Entry 9I4X (electron microscopy, 2.79 A resolution); this record covers chains D and H of the 24 polymer chains in the assembly.

== Chain D ==
Name: Putative peptidase M16 family potein
From: Toxoplasma gondii GT1
Notes: EC 3.4.24.64
UniProt: S7W617 (S7W617_TOXGG); numbering as in UniProt (aligned over 1-509)
Sequence (509 residues; numbered 1 to 509; the number before each row is that of its first residue):
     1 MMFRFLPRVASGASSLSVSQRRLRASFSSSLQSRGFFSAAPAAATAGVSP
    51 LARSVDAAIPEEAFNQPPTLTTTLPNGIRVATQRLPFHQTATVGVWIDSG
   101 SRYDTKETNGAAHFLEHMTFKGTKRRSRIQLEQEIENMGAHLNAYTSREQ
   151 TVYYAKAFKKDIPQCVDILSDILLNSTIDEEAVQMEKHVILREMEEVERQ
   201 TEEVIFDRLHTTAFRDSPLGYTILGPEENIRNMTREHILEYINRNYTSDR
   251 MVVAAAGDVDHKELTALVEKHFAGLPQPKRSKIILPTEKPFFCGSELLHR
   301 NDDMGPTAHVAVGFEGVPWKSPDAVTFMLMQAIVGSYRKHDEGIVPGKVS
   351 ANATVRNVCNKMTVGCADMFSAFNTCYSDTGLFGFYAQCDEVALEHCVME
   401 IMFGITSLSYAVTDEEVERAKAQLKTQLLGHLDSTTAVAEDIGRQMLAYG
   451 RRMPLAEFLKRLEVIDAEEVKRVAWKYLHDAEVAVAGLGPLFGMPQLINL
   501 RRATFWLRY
Not modelled in the structure: 1-47, 280-285
Cystine bridges: Cys389-Cys397
Metal / ion sites: Zn2+: His117, Glu193
Small-molecule neighbours: 1,2-diacyl-sn-glycero-3-phosphocholine (PC1): Asp480, Arg502, Phe505, Leu507

== Chain H ==
Name: QCR8, tggt1_227910
From: Toxoplasma gondii GT1
UniProt: A0A125YW19 (A0A125YW19_TOXGG); residue numbers follow UniProt; this construct covers 1-122
Sequence (122 residues; numbered 1 to 122; the number before each row is that of its first residue):
     1 MAASRLCQYLAGRGQTGLLSLSAPRLGAPKFERKMLGSYPVSPEFEMVWR
    51 DRLTAHGGYIQQTISPYQLKFIYPFWHTFFARCWCKCSAYAWPWVWPGLI
   101 TFGLVKKMNHDVEEDIRDHYWY
Not modelled in the structure: 1-26

== How chain D and chain H interact ==
Contacting residue pairs (59):
  Arg215(D) - Gln62(H)  hydrogen bond
  Arg215(D) - Ile64(H)
  Phe292(D) - Gln68(H)
  Cys293(D) - Gln68(H)
  Gly294(D) - Ile64(H)
  Gly294(D) - Ser65(H)  hydrogen bond (backbone-backbone)
  Gly294(D) - Gln68(H)  hydrogen bond (backbone-side chain)
  Ser295(D) - Thr63(H)
  Ser295(D) - Ile64(H)
  Glu296(D) - Gln61(H)
  Glu296(D) - Gln62(H)
  Glu296(D) - Thr63(H)  hydrogen bond
  Leu297(D) - Gln61(H)
  Leu297(D) - Gln62(H)
  Leu298(D) - Tyr59(H)
  Leu298(D) - Ile60(H)
  Leu298(D) - Gln61(H)  hydrogen bond (backbone-backbone)
  His299(D) - Tyr59(H)
  His299(D) - Ile60(H)
  Arg300(D) - Leu53(H)  hydrogen bond (side chain-backbone)
  Arg300(D) - Ala55(H)
  Arg300(D) - Gly58(H)
  Arg300(D) - Tyr59(H)  hydrogen bond (backbone-backbone)
  Asp302(D) - Leu36(H)
  Asp302(D) - Thr54(H)
  Asp302(D) - Ala55(H)  hydrogen bond (side chain-backbone)
  Pro306(D) - Leu36(H)
  Lys361(D) - Tyr39(H)
  Met362(D) - Tyr39(H)
  Met362(D) - Pro40(H)
  Met362(D) - Ser42(H)  hydrogen bond
  Val364(D) - Tyr39(H)  hydrophobic
  Val364(D) - Pro40(H)  hydrophobic
  Gly365(D) - Tyr39(H)
  Cys366(D) - Tyr39(H)  hydrophobic
  Asp390(D) - Gly37(H)
  Asp390(D) - Ser38(H)  hydrogen bond (side chain-backbone)
  Asp390(D) - Tyr39(H)
  Glu391(D) - Met35(H)
  Glu391(D) - Leu36(H)  hydrogen bond (side chain-backbone)
  Glu391(D) - Gly37(H)  hydrogen bond (side chain-backbone)
  Glu391(D) - Trp49(H)
  Glu391(D) - Arg52(H)  salt bridge
  Val392(D) - Tyr39(H)
  Val392(D) - Trp49(H)  hydrophobic
  Ala393(D) - Tyr39(H)  hydrophobic
  Glu395(D) - Phe45(H)
  His396(D) - Tyr39(H)
  His396(D) - Ser42(H)  hydrogen bond
  His396(D) - Glu44(H)  salt bridge
  His396(D) - Phe45(H)
  Glu482(D) - Ser65(H)  hydrogen bond
  Glu482(D) - Tyr67(H)
  Phe492(D) - Val48(H)
  Phe492(D) - Trp49(H)  hydrophobic
  Phe492(D) - Arg52(H)
  Leu497(D) - Thr63(H)
  Leu497(D) - Ser65(H)
  Arg501(D) - Tyr67(H)  hydrogen bond
Interface residues without a listed pair, chain D (31 interface residues in all): Phe291, Gly305, Gly493, Ile498
Interface residues without a listed pair, chain H (28 interface residues in all): Val41, Asp51, Pro66

== In short ==
31 residues of chain D face 28 of chain H across their interface, with 15 hydrogen bonds and 2 salt bridges.
Polar contacts include Glu391(D)-Arg52(H), His396(D)-Glu44(H) and Arg215(D)-Gln62(H). Bound to chain D:
1,2-diacyl-sn-glycero-3-phosphocholine. His117(D) and Glu193(D) form the Zn2+ site.
Here chain D is Putative peptidase M16 family potein and chain H is QCR8, tggt1_227910, both from Toxoplasma
gondii GT1. Entry 9I4X (Toxoplasma gondii cytochrome bc1 complex from the respiratory supercomplex III2-IV
inhibited by atovaquone and ELQ-300) was determined by electron microscopy together with 9G9T from the same
study.
